8FOI - chains C and J of the 9 polymer chains in the assembly; structure by electron microscopy, 2.50 A resolution.

# Chain C
Name: Gamma-aminobutyric acid receptor subunit alpha-1
Source organism: Mus musculus
Reference sequence: P62812 (GBRA1_MOUSE); residues -26 to 428 here correspond to UniProt positions 1-455 (UniProt number = residue number + 27)
Chain sequence (455 residues; each row starts with the number of its first residue; numbers below 1 keep their minus sign (Met-26 is residue -26)):
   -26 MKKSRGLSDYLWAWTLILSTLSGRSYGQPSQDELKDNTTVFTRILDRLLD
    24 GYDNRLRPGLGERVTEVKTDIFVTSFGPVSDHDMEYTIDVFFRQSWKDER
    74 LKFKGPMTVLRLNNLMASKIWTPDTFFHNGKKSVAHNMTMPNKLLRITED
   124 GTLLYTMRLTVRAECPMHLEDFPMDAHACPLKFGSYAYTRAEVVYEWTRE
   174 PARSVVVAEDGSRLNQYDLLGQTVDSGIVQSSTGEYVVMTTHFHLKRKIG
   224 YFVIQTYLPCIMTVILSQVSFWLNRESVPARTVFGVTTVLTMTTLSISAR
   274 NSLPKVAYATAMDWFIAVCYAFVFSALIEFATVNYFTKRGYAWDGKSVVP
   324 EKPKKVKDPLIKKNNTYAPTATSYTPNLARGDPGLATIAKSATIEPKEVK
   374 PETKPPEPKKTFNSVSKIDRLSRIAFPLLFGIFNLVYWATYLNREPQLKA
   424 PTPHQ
Disordered / not traced: -26 to 8, 319-382, 419-428
Curated features (UniProtKB/Swiss-Prot):
  - binding site (4-aminobutanoate): Arg66, Thr129
  - glycosylation (N-linked (GlcNAc...) asparagine): Asn10, Asn110
Cystine bridges: Cys138-Cys152
Covalently attached groups: N-acetylglucosamine (NAG) linked to Asn110
Small-molecule neighbours:
  - gamma-amino-butanoic acid (ABU): Phe64, Arg66, Leu117, Thr129
  - PIO ([(2R)-2-octanoyloxy-3-[oxidanyl-[(1R,2R,3S,4R,5R,6S)-2,3,6-tris(oxidanyl)-4,5-diphosphonooxy-cyclohexyl]oxy-phosphoryl]oxy-propyl] octanoate): Arg248, Ser298, Glu302, Thr305, Phe309, Lys311, Arg312, Phe385, Asn386, Ser387, Ser389, Lys390, Ile391, Leu394, Ser395
  - allopregnanolone (Y4B): Ile238, Gln241, Val242, Trp245, Arg396, Pro400
From the paper describing this entry:
  - binding site for allopregnanolone: Ile238, Gln241, Val242, Trp245, Pro400
  - specificity-determining residues: Ser204 (proposed by the authors, not directly observed)

# Chain J
Name: Heavy Chain of 8E3 Fab
Source organism: Mus musculus
Notes: antibody fragment or engineered binder
Chain sequence (223 residues; row label = number of the first residue in the row; a row labelled like 82A-82C holds insertion residues (82A, then the next letters in order)):
     1 EIQLQQSGPELVKPGTSVKVSCKASGYSFTDYNMYWVKQSHGKSLEWIGY
    51 ID
   52A P
    53 YNADTTYNREFKGKATLTVDKSSSTAFMHL
82A-82C NSL
    83 TSEDSAVYYCARKRNNFY
  100A F
   101 DYWGQGTPLTVSSAKTTPPSVYPLAPGCGDTTGSSVTLGCLVKGYFPESV
   151 TVTWNSGSLSSSVHTFPALLQSGLYTMSSSVTVPSSTWPSQTVTCSVAHP
   201 ASSTTVDKKSAALEVLFQ
Disordered / not traced: 113-218
Cystine bridges: Cys22-Cys92

# Interface between chain C and chain J
Pairs across the interface (12):
  Glu39(C) - Arg96(J)  salt bridge
  Lys70(C) - Asp31(J)  salt bridge
  Thr121(C) - Tyr53(J)
  Glu122(C) - Tyr53(J)
  Asp123(C) - Tyr53(J)  hydrogen bond
  Glu169(C) - Asn97(J)
  Glu169(C) - Asn98(J)
  Trp170(C) - Asn98(J)  hydrogen bond (backbone-side chain)
  Arg172(C) - Asn98(J)  hydrogen bond (backbone-side chain)
  Glu173(C) - Tyr50(J)  hydrogen bond
  Pro174(C) - Asn98(J)
  Ser199(C) - Phe99(J)
Interface residues without a listed pair, chain J (8 interface residues in all): Tyr35

# In short
Chain C and chain J form an interface of 11 and 8 residues respectively; the contacts include 4 hydrogen bonds
and 2 salt bridges. Among the polar pairs are Glu39(C)-Arg96(J), Lys70(C)-Asp31(J) and Asp123(C)-Tyr53(J). The
paper reports a binding site for allopregnanolone at Ile238(C), Gln241(C) and Val242(C) among others; the
specificity determinant Ser204(C).
Chain C is Gamma-aminobutyric acid receptor subunit alpha-1 and chain J is Heavy Chain of 8E3 Fab, both from
Mus musculus; the structure, Native GABA-A receptor from the mouse brain, alpha1-beta2-gamma2 subtype, in
complex with GABA and allopregnanolone, was determined by electron microscopy, deposited together with 8G4N,
8G4O, 8G4X, 8G5F, 8G5G and 8G5H.
